5KSB - chains A and B of the 5 polymer chains in the assembly; structure by X-ray diffraction, 2.90 A resolution.

== Chain A ==
Molecule: HLA class II histocompatibility antigen, DQ alpha 1 chain
From: Homo sapiens
UniProtKB: P01909 (DQA1_HUMAN); the construct lacks a stretch of the UniProt sequence and is renumbered around it, so the offset changes along the chain: -1 to 9 = UniProt 24-34; 10-51 = UniProt 36-77; 53-181 = UniProt 78-206
Amino-acid sequence (191 residues; each row starts with the number of its first residue; note: 1 number in that range is skipped by the numbering (no residue carries it; nothing is unmodelled there); numbers below 1 keep their minus sign (Glu-1 is residue -1)):
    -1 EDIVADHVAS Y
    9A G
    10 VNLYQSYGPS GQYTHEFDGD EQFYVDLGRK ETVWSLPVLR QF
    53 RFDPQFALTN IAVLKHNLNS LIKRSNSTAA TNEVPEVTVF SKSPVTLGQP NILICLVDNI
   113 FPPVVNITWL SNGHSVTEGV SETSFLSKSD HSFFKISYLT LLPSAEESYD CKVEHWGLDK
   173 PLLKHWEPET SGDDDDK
Disordered / not traced: -1, 181-189
Differences from the reference sequence: conflict Ser44 (Cys70 in P01909); expression tag (182-189)
Disulfides: Cys107-Cys163
Covalently attached groups: N-acetylglucosamine (NAG) linked to Asn78, Asn118
Swiss-Prot annotation at these positions:
  - region: Glu179 to Glu181 (Connecting peptide)
  - glycosylation (N-linked (GlcNAc...) asparagine): Asn78, Asn118

== Chain B ==
Molecule: HLA class II histocompatibility antigen, DQ beta 1 chain
From: Triticum aestivum
UniProtKB: O19707 (O19707_HUMAN); numbering as in UniProt (aligned over 1-192)
Amino-acid sequence (225 residues; numbered -24 to 200; the number before each row is that of its first residue; numbers below 1 keep their minus sign (Gln-24 is residue -24)):
   -24 QPQQSFPEQE GSGGSIEGRG GSGASRDSPE DFVYQFKGMC YFTNGTERVR LVTRYIYNRE
    36 EYARFDSDVG VYRAVTPLGP PAAEYWNSQK EVLERTRAEL DTVCRHNYQL ELRTTLQRRV
    96 EPTVTISPSR TEALNHHNLL VCSVTDFYPA QIKVRWFRND QEETTGVVST PLIRNGDWTF
   156 QILVMLEMTP QRGDVYTCHV EHPSLQNPII VEWRAQSTGG DDDDK
Disordered / not traced: -24 to 1, 104-113, 191-200
Differences from the reference sequence: linker (-13 to 0); expression tag (193-200)
Disulfides: Cys15-Cys79, Cys117-Cys173
Covalently attached groups: N-acetylglucosamine (NAG) linked to Asn19

== Chain A / chain B interface ==
Residue-residue contacts (123):
  Ile1(A) with Tyr16(B), hydrophobic; Arg25(B); Arg29(B)
  Ala3(A) with Tyr16(B), hydrophobic; Phe17(B); Thr18(B)
  Asp4(A) with Phe17(B), hydrogen bond (backbone-backbone); Thr18(B); Asn19(B), hydrogen bond (side chain-backbone)
  His5(A) with Cys15(B); Tyr16(B); Phe17(B), hydrogen bond (backbone-backbone); Leu91(B)
  Val6(A) with Cys15(B); Tyr16(B), hydrophobic
  Ala7(A) with Gly13(B); Met14(B); Cys15(B), hydrogen bond (backbone-backbone)
  Ser8(A) with Gly13(B); Met14(B)
  Tyr9(A) with Gly13(B), hydrogen bond (backbone-backbone); Cys15(B), hydrophobic; Val78(B), hydrophobic; Asn82(B); Glu86(B), hydrogen bond
  Gly9A(A) with Phe11(B); Lys12(B); Gly13(B), hydrogen bond (backbone-backbone)
  Val10(A) with Phe11(B)
  Asn11(A) with Gln10(B); Phe11(B), hydrogen bond (backbone-backbone)
  Leu12(A) with Val8(B), hydrophobic; Tyr9(B); Gln10(B)
  Tyr13(A) with Val8(B); Tyr9(B), hydrogen bond (backbone-backbone)
  Gln14(A) with Asp6(B); Phe7(B); Val8(B)
  Ser15(A) with Asp6(B), hydrogen bond; Phe7(B), hydrogen bond (side chain-backbone)
  Tyr16(A) with Asp6(B), hydrogen bond (backbone-side chain)
  Phe26(A) with Glu86(B); Thr90(B); Leu91(B), hydrophobic
  Asp27(A) with Arg149(B), hydrogen bond (backbone-side chain)
  Gly28(A) with Arg149(B), hydrogen bond (backbone-side chain)
  Asp29(A) with Tyr123(B); Arg149(B), salt bridge; Trp153(B)
  Glu30(A) with Trp153(B), hydrogen bond (backbone-side chain)
  Gln31(A) with Glu86(B), hydrogen bond; Trp153(B)
  Ser44(A) with Trp153(B), hydrogen bond (backbone-side chain)
  Leu45(A) with Arg93(B); Trp153(B)
  Val47(A) with Thr89(B)
  Leu48(A) with Thr89(B)
  Phe51(A) with Leu85(B), hydrophobic; Thr89(B)
  Leu66(A) with Tyr9(B), hydrophobic
  Asn69(A) with Tyr9(B), hydrogen bond
  Leu70(A) with Phe7(B); Val8(B); Tyr9(B), hydrophobic; Tyr32(B), hydrophobic
  Leu73(A) with Tyr9(B), hydrophobic; Tyr32(B), hydrophobic; Tyr37(B); Leu53(B), hydrophobic
  Ile74(A) with Phe7(B), hydrophobic; Tyr32(B)
  Arg76(A) with Leu53(B), hydrogen bond (side chain-backbone); Pro56(B)
  Ser77(A) with Tyr32(B), hydrogen bond; Leu53(B)
  Ser79(A) with Phe7(B)
  Thr80(A) with Phe7(B); Tyr32(B), hydrogen bond (backbone-side chain); Asn33(B), hydrogen bond (backbone-side chain)
  Ala81(A) with Asp6(B); Phe7(B); Asn33(B)
  Ala82(A) with Asp6(B), hydrogen bond (backbone-backbone); Asn33(B)
  Asn84(A) with Ser3(B)
  Glu85(A) with Arg34(B), salt bridge
  Phe92(A) with Ile148(B), hydrophobic; Asn150(B); Gln156(B)
  Ser93(A) with Gln156(B), hydrogen bond (backbone-side chain)
  Lys94(A) with Thr120(B); Asp121(B), salt bridge; Asp152(B), salt bridge; Thr154(B); Gln156(B)
  Ser95(A) with Thr120(B)
  Pro96(A) with Thr100(B); Thr120(B)
  Ile106(A) with Asn150(B)
  Asn111(A) with Arg34(B)
  Phe113(A) with Val8(B), hydrophobic; Gln10(B); Asn33(B); Arg34(B)
  Pro114(A) with Asp6(B)
  Ser139(A) with Lys12(B)
  Lys140(A) with Lys12(B), hydrogen bond (backbone-side chain)
  Asp142(A) with Arg34(B), salt bridge
  His143(A) with Gln10(B), hydrogen bond (backbone-side chain); Lys12(B), hydrogen bond; Arg29(B); Ile31(B); Arg34(B); Glu36(B), salt bridge
  Ser144(A) with Arg34(B)
  Phe145(A) with Gln10(B)
  Ile148(A) with Asn150(B); Gly151(B)
  Tyr150(A) with Asn150(B), hydrogen bond (side chain-backbone); Gly151(B), hydrogen bond (side chain-backbone); Asp152(B), hydrogen bond (side chain-backbone)
  Trp168(A) with Pro4(B)
Other interface residues (no listed pair), chain A (64 interface residues in all): Val2, Leu108, Pro115, Val116, Thr135, Phe146
Other interface residues (no listed pair), chain B (53 interface residues in all): Glu5, Gly20, Val27, Tyr30, Ala57, Tyr83, Phe155

== In short ==
64 residues of chain A face 53 of chain B across their interface, with 30 hydrogen bonds and 6 salt bridges.
Among the polar pairs are Asp29(A)-Arg149(B), Glu85(A)-Arg34(B) and Lys94(A)-Asp121(B). N-acetylglucosamine is
covalently linked to Asn78(A) and Asn118(A). N-acetylglucosamine is covalently linked to Asn19(B).
Here chain A is HLA class II histocompatibility antigen, DQ alpha 1 chain (Homo sapiens) and chain B is HLA
class II histocompatibility antigen, DQ beta 1 chain (Triticum aestivum). Entry 5KSB (T15-DQ8.5-glia-gamma1
complex) was determined by X-ray diffraction, deposited together with 5KS9 and 5KSA.
